PDB entry 7V8O | X-ray diffraction, 2.72 A resolution | chains A and B

[Chain A (and B)]
Molecule: Cyclohexanone Monooxygenase from Thermocrispum municipale
From: Thermocrispum municipale
Notes: EC 1.14.13.22; chain B of this document is another copy of the same molecule, construct and numbering; everything in this record applies to it too
Reference sequence: A0A1L1QK40 (A0A1L1QK40_9PSEU); numbering as in UniProt (aligned over 1-541)
Amino-acid sequence (541 residues; row label = number of the first residue in the row):
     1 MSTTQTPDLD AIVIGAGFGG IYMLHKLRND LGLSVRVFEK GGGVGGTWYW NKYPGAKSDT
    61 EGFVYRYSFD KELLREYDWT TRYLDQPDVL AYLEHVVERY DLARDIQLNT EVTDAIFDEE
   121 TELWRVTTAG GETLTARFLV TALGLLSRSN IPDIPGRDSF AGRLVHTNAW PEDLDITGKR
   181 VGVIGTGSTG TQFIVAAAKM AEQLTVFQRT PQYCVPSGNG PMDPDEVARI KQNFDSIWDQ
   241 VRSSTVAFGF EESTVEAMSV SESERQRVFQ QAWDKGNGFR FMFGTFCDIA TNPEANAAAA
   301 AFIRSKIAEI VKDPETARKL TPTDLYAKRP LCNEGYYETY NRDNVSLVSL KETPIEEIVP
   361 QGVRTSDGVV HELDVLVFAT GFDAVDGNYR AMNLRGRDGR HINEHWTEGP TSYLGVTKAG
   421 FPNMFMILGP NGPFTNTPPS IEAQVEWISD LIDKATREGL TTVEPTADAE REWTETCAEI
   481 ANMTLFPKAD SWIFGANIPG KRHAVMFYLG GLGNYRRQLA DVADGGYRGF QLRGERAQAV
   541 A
Unresolved in the structure: 1-5, 535-541
Differences from the reference sequence: engineered mutation Thr437 (Leu in A0A1L1QK40)
Residues lining bound ligands:
  - FAD (flavin-adenine dinucleotide): Ile14, Gly15, Ala16, Gly17, Phe18, Gly19, Gly20, Phe38, Glu39, Lys40, Gly41, Gly45, Gly46, Thr47, Trp48, Trp50, Asn51, Tyr53, Lys57, Ser58, Asp59, Thr60, Tyr65, Thr110, Glu111, Val112, Ala142, Leu143, Gly144, Leu146, Ser147, Thr189, Gln192, Arg329, Phe382, Asn388, Met392, Leu428, Thr435, Asn436, Thr437, Ile441
  - NADP (NAP; NADP nicotinamide-adenine-dinucleotide phosphate): Asp59, Leu146, Asn150, Pro152, Ile154, Ile184, Gly185, Thr186, Gly187, Ser188, Thr189, Gly190, Arg209, Thr210, Gln212, Arg329, Leu350, Ala379, Thr380, Gly381, Phe382, Ser491, Trp492

[Chain A / chain B interface]
Residue-residue contacts (19; chain A residue first):
  Asn292(A) - Lys488(B)
  Pro293(A) - Pro293(B)  hydrophobic
  Pro293(A) - Leu325(B)
  Pro293(A) - Leu485(B)  hydrophobic
  Glu294(A) - Leu325(B)
  Glu294(A) - Lys488(B)
  Glu294(A) - Asp490(B)
  Ala297(A) - Thr323(B)
  Ala301(A) - Thr323(B)
  Thr323(A) - Ala297(B)
  Thr323(A) - Ala301(B)
  Leu325(A) - Pro293(B)
  Leu325(A) - Glu294(B)
  Lys351(A) - Glu262(B)
  Leu485(A) - Pro293(B)  hydrophobic
  Lys488(A) - Asn292(B)
  Lys488(A) - Pro293(B)
  Lys488(A) - Glu294(B)
  Asp490(A) - Glu294(B)
Interface residues without a listed pair, chain A (14 interface residues in all): Glu262, Arg304, Ala489
Interface residues without a listed pair, chain B (14 interface residues in all): Arg304, Asp324, Lys351

[In short]
Chain A and chain B each contribute 14 residues to their interface. Chain A binds flavin-adenine dinucleotide
and NADP.
Chain A and chain B are both Cyclohexanone Monooxygenase from Thermocrispum municipale (Thermocrispum
municipale); the structure, Crystal structure of cyclohexanone monooxygenase from T. municipale mutant L437T
complexed with NADP+ and FAD in ..., was determined by X-ray diffraction together with 7V8R and 7V8S from the
same study.
